8QKT - chains EEE and JJJ of the 10 polymer chains in the assembly; structure by X-ray diffraction, 3.26 A resolution.

Chain EEE:
Molecule: Histone H3.1
Organism: Homo sapiens
UniProtKB: P68431 (H31_HUMAN); residues 38-135 here correspond to UniProt positions 39-136 (UniProt number = residue number + 1)
Chain sequence (98 residues; row label = number of the first residue in the row):
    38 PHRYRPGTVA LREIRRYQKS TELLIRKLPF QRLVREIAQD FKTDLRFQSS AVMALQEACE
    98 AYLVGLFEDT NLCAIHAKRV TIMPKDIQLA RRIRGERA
Disordered / not traced: 135
Curated features (UniProtKB/Swiss-Prot):
  - modified residue: Tyr41 (Phosphotyrosine), Lys56 (N6,N6,N6-trimethyllysine), Ser57 (Phosphoserine), Lys64 (N6-(2-hydroxyisobutyryl)lysine), Lys79 (N6,N6,N6-trimethyllysine), Thr80 (Phosphothreonine), Ser86 (Phosphoserine), Thr107 (Phosphothreonine), Lys115 (N6-acetyllysine), Lys122 (N6-(2-hydroxyisobutyryl)lysine)

Chain JJJ:
Molecule: 167-nt DNA strand
Organism: synthetic construct
Sequence (167 nucleotides; each row starts with the number of its first residue; numbers below 1 keep their minus sign (DA-83 is residue -83)):
   -83 ATCTTTTTTT TTTCACAATC CCGGTGCCGA GGCCGCTCAA TTGGTCGTAG ACAGCTCTAG
   -23 CACCGCTTAA ACGCACGTAC GGATTCCGTA CGTGCGTTTA AGCGGTGCTA GAGCTGTCTA
    37 CGACCAATTG AGCGGCCTCG GCACCGGGAT TGTGAAAAAA AAAAGAT
Metal / ion sites: Mn2+ site 1 near DG-61 (its only coordinating residue here); Mn2+ site 2 near DG-34 (its only coordinating residue here); Mn2+ site 3 near DG-3 (its only coordinating residue here); Mn2+ site 4 near DG38 (its only coordinating residue here); Mn2+ site 5 near DG50 (its only coordinating residue here); Mn2+ site 6 near DG63 (its only coordinating residue here)

Chain EEE / chain JJJ interface:
Contacting residue pairs (23):
  Tyr41(EEE) with DT69(JJJ), phosphate contact; DG70(JJJ), sugar contact
  Arg42(EEE) with DA-5(JJJ), salt bridge to the phosphate; DG70(JJJ), phosphate contact; DA71(JJJ), salt bridge to the phosphate
  Pro43(EEE) with DA-5(JJJ), sugar contact
  Thr45(EEE) with DT69(JJJ), sugar contact; DG70(JJJ), hydrogen bond to the phosphate
  Arg63(EEE) with DA-14(JJJ), sugar contact; DA-13(JJJ), salt bridge to the phosphate
  Arg72(EEE) with DC-23(JJJ), salt bridge to the phosphate
  Arg83(EEE) with DG-24(JJJ), phosphate contact; DC-23(JJJ), phosphate contact
  Phe84(EEE) with DG-24(JJJ), sugar contact; DC-23(JJJ), hydrogen bond to the phosphate
  Gln85(EEE) with DG-24(JJJ), phosphate contact
  Ser86(EEE) with DG-24(JJJ), hydrogen bond to the phosphate
  Arg116(EEE) with DG-3(JJJ), phosphate contact; DG-2(JJJ), phosphate contact
  Val117(EEE) with DG-3(JJJ), hydrogen bond to the phosphate
  Thr118(EEE) with DC-4(JJJ), hydrogen bond to the phosphate; DG-3(JJJ), hydrogen bond to the phosphate
  Met120(EEE) with DG-2(JJJ), phosphate contact
Interface residues without a listed pair, chain EEE (18 interface residues in all): His39, Arg40, Leu82, Lys115
Interface residues without a listed pair, chain JJJ (12 interface residues in all): DT-6

Summary:
Chain EEE and chain JJJ form an interface of 18 and 12 residues respectively, with 6 hydrogen bonds and 4 salt
bridges. Polar pairs include Thr45(EEE)-DG70(JJJ), Phe84(EEE)-DC-23(JJJ) and Ser86(EEE)-DG-24(JJJ).
Here chain EEE is Histone H3.1 (Homo sapiens) and chain JJJ is a 167-nt DNA strand (synthetic construct).
Entry 8QKT (Structure of a nucleosome composed of a palindromic 167-base pair blunt-ended DNA fragment) was
determined by X-ray diffraction.
